PDB entry 5XLZ | X-ray diffraction, 2.30 A resolution | chains C and E of the 6 polymer chains in the assembly

[Chain C]
Name: Tubulin alpha-1B chain
Source organism: Bos taurus
Reference sequence: P81947 (TBA1B_BOVIN); residues 1-450 here = UniProt positions 1-450
Sequence (450 residues; row label = number of the first residue in the row):
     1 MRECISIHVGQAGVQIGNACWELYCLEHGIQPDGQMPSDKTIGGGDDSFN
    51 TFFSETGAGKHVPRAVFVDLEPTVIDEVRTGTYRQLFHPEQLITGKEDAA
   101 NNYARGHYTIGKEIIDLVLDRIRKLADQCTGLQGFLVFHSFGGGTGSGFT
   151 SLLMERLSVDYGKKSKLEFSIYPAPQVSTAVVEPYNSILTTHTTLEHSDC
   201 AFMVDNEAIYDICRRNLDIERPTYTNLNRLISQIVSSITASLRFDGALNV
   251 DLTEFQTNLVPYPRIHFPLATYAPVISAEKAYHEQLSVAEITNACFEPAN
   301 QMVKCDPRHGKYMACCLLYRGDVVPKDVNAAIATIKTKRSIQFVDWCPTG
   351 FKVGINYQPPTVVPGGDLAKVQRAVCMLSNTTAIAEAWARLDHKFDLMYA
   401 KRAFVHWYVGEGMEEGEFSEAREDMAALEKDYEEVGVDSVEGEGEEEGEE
Not modelled in the structure: 441-450
Bound ions: Ca2+: Asp39, Thr41, Gly44, Glu55
Small-molecule neighbours:
  - 89U (10-[(4-methoxy-3-oxidanyl-phenyl)methylidene]anthracen-9-one): Thr179, Ala180, Val181
  - GTP (guanosine-5'-triphosphate): Gly10, Gln11, Ala12, Gln15, Ile16, Asp69, Asp98, Ala99, Ala100, Asn101, Ser140, Gly142, Gly143, Gly144, Thr145, Gly146, Ile171, Pro173, Val177, Ser178, Thr179, Glu183, Asn206, Tyr224, Leu227, Asn228, Ile231

[Chain E]
Name: Stathmin-4
Source organism: Rattus norvegicus
Reference sequence: P63043 (STMN4_RAT); residues 5-145 here correspond to UniProt positions 49-189 (UniProt number = residue number + 44)
Sequence (143 residues; each row starts with the number of its first residue):
     3 MADMEVIELNKCTSGQSFEVILKPPSFDGVPEFNASLPRRRDPSLEEIQK
    53 KLEAAEERRKYQEAELLKHLAEKREHEREVIQKAIEENNNFIKMAKEKLA
   103 QKMESNKENREAHLAAMLERLQEKDKHAEEVRKNKELKEEASR
Not modelled in the structure: 3-5, 29-43, 142-145
Sequence notes: expression tag (3-4)
Curated features (UniProtKB/Swiss-Prot):
  - modified residue: Ser46 (Phosphoserine)

[How chain C and chain E interact]
Residue-residue contacts (33):
  His107(C) - Lys104(E)
  His107(C) - Met105(E)
  Tyr108(C) - Lys104(E)
  Tyr108(C) - Met105(E)  hydrophobic
  Tyr108(C) - Asn108(E)
  Thr109(C) - Arg112(E)
  Lys112(C) - Met105(E)
  Leu152(C) - Leu101(E)  hydrophobic
  Glu155(C) - Leu101(E)
  Glu155(C) - Lys104(E)  salt bridge
  Arg156(C) - Leu101(E)
  Ser158(C) - Phe93(E)
  Ser158(C) - Ile94(E)
  Val159(C) - Ile94(E)
  Val159(C) - Lys98(E)
  Gly162(C) - Ile94(E)
  Lys163(C) - Asn90(E)
  Lys163(C) - Phe93(E)
  Thr193(C) - Lys104(E)
  Glu196(C) - Phe93(E)
  Glu196(C) - Lys100(E)  salt bridge
  His197(C) - Phe93(E)
  Val409(C) - His115(E)  hydrogen bond (backbone-side chain)
  Gly410(C) - Arg112(E)
  Gly410(C) - His115(E)
  Glu411(C) - Asn108(E)  hydrogen bond (backbone-side chain)
  Glu411(C) - Arg112(E)  salt bridge
  Gly412(C) - Asn108(E)  hydrogen bond (backbone-side chain)
  Gly412(C) - Asn111(E)  hydrogen bond (backbone-side chain)
  Gly412(C) - Arg112(E)
  Met413(C) - Asn108(E)
  Glu414(C) - Ser107(E)  hydrogen bond
  Glu414(C) - Asn111(E)  hydrogen bond
Also at the interface, not in a pair above, chain E (14 interface residues in all): Ala97

[Overview]
20 residues of chain C and 14 residues of chain E are in contact, with 6 hydrogen bonds and 3 salt bridges.
Polar pairs include Glu155(C)-Lys104(E), Glu196(C)-Lys100(E) and Glu411(C)-Arg112(E). Chain C binds GTP and
compound 89U.
Chain C is Tubulin alpha-1B chain (Bos taurus) and chain E is Stathmin-4 (Rattus norvegicus); the structure,
The crystal structure of tubulin complexed with a benzylidene derivative of 9(10H)-anthracenone, was
determined by X-ray diffraction.
